Entry 1EJR (X-ray diffraction, 2.00 A resolution); this record covers chains C and B of the 3 polymer chains in the assembly.

== Chain C ==
Protein: Urease alpha subunit
Organism: Klebsiella aerogenes
Notes: EC 3.5.1.5
UniProtKB: P18314 (URE1_KLEAE); residues 1001-1567 here correspond to UniProt positions 1-567 (UniProt number = residue number - 1000)
Sequence (567 residues; numbered 1001 to 1567; the number before each row is that of its first residue):
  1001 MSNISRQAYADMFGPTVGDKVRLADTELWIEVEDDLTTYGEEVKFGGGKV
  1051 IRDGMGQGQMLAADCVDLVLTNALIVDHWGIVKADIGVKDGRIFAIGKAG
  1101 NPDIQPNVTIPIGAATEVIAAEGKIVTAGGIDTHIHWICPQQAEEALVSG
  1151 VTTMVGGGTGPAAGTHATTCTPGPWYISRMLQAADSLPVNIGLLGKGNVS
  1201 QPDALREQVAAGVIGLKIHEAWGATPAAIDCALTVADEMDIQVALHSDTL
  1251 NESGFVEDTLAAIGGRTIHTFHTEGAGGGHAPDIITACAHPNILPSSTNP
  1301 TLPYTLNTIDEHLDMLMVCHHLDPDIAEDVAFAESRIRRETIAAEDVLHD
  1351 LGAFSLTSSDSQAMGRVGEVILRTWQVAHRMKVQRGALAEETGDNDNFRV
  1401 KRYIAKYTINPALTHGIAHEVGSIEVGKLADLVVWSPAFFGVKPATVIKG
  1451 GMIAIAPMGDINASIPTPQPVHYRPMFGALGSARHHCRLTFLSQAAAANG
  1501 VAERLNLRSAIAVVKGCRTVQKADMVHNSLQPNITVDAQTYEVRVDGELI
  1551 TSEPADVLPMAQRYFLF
Not modelled in the structure: 1001, 1318-1330
Modified residues: Lys-1217 (lysine nz-carboxylic acid; KCX)
Differences from the reference sequence: modified residue (1217); engineered mutation Ala-1221 (Asp221 in P18314)
Ion coordination: Ni2+ site 1: His-1134, His-1136, Lys-1217, Asp-1360; Ni2+ site 2: Lys-1217, His-1246, His-1272
UniProt features mapped onto this chain:
  - active site: His-1320 (Proton donor)
  - binding site (Ni(2+)): His-1134, His-1136, Lys-1217, His-1246, His-1272, Asp-1360
  - binding site (substrate): His-1219
  - modified residue: Lys-1217 (N6-carboxylysine)

== Chain B ==
Protein: Urease beta subunit
Organism: Klebsiella aerogenes
Notes: EC 3.5.1.5
UniProtKB: P18315 (URE2_KLEAE); residues 2001-2101 here correspond to UniProt positions 1-101 (UniProt number = residue number - 2000)
Sequence (101 residues; row label = number of the first residue in the row):
  2001 MIPGEYHVKPGQIALNTGRATCRVVVENHGDRPIQVGSHYHFAEVNPALK
  2051 FDRQQAAGYRLNIPAGTAVRFEPGQKREVELVAFAGHRAVFGFRGEVMGP
  2101 L

== Interface between chain C and chain B ==
Pairs across the interface (82):
  Ser-1002(C) with Ala-2014(B); Leu-2015(B), hydrogen bond (backbone-backbone); Asn-2062(B)
  Asn-1003(C) with Ile-2013(B); Ala-2014(B)
  Ile-1004(C) with Gln-2012(B); Ile-2013(B), hydrogen bond (backbone-backbone); Leu-2015(B), hydrophobic
  Ser-1005(C) with Gly-2011(B)
  Arg-1006(C) with Val-2008(B); Lys-2009(B), hydrogen bond (side chain-backbone); Pro-2010(B); Gly-2011(B), hydrogen bond (backbone-backbone); Gln-2012(B); Ile-2013(B)
  Gln-1007(C) with Val-2008(B)
  Ala-1010(C) with Val-2008(B), hydrophobic
  Phe-1013(C) with Ala-2065(B)
  Pro-1015(C) with Tyr-2006(B)
  Val-1017(C) with Lys-2009(B)
  Gly-1018(C) with Lys-2009(B)
  Asp-1019(C) with His-2007(B); Val-2008(B); Lys-2009(B), hydrogen bond (side chain-backbone)
  Lys-1020(C) with Tyr-2006(B); His-2007(B), hydrogen bond (backbone-backbone)
  Val-1021(C) with Gly-2004(B); Glu-2005(B); Tyr-2006(B), hydrophobic
  Arg-1022(C) with Met-2001(B); Ile-2002(B), hydrogen bond (side chain-backbone); Gly-2004(B); Glu-2005(B), salt bridge
  Ala-1024(C) with Pro-2003(B); Gly-2004(B), hydrogen bond (backbone-backbone)
  Asp-1025(C) with Met-2001(B)
  Trp-1029(C) with Glu-2005(B); His-2007(B)
  Tyr-1039(C) with Ile-2013(B), hydrophobic; Ala-2014(B); Leu-2015(B); Asn-2016(B), hydrogen bond (backbone-backbone)
  Gly-1040(C) with Leu-2015(B); Asn-2016(B); His-2039(B); Arg-2060(B); Ala-2065(B)
  Glu-1041(C) with Asn-2016(B); Arg-2019(B), salt bridge; His-2039(B), salt bridge; Arg-2060(B), salt bridge
  Glu-1042(C) with Ala-2065(B)
  Gly-1048(C) with Gly-2037(B)
  Lys-1049(C) with Gly-2066(B), hydrogen bond (side chain-backbone)
  Val-1050(C) with His-2039(B); Ala-2065(B), hydrophobic; Gly-2066(B)
  Asp-1053(C) with Gly-2092(B)
  Gly-1054(C) with Phe-2091(B); Phe-2093(B)
  Met-1055(C) with His-2039(B); Tyr-2040(B), hydrophobic; Phe-2093(B), hydrophobic
  Gln-1059(C) with Phe-2091(B)
  Pro-1102(C) with Gly-2086(B); His-2087(B), hydrogen bond (backbone-backbone)
  Asp-1103(C) with Ala-2085(B); His-2087(B), hydrogen bond (backbone-backbone); Arg-2088(B), hydrogen bond (backbone-backbone); Ala-2089(B), hydrogen bond (backbone-backbone); Phe-2091(B)
  Ile-1104(C) with Phe-2084(B), hydrophobic; Ala-2085(B), hydrogen bond (backbone-backbone); Ala-2089(B)
  Gln-1105(C) with Gly-2086(B)
  Pro-1106(C) with Ala-2085(B)
  Gly-1123(C) with Tyr-2006(B)
  Pro-1437(C) with Gly-2004(B)
  Ala-1438(C) with Pro-2003(B); Gly-2004(B)
  Arg-1563(C) with Met-2001(B)
  Tyr-1564(C) with Pro-2003(B)
Interface residues without a listed pair, chain C (45 interface residues in all): Tyr-1009, Met-1012, Gly-1014, Thr-1016, Lys-1044, Arg-1052
Interface residues without a listed pair, chain B (38 interface residues in all): Ser-2038, Ile-2063, Pro-2064, Thr-2067, Glu-2080

== Overview ==
The interface between chain C and chain B involves 45 residues on one side and 38 on the other, with 15
hydrogen bonds and 4 salt bridges. Polar pairs include Arg-1022(C)/Glu-2005(B), Glu-1041(C)/Arg-2019(B) and
Glu-1041(C)/His-2039(B).
Here chain C is Urease alpha subunit and chain B is Urease beta subunit, both from Klebsiella aerogenes. Entry
1EJR (Crystal structure of the D221A variant of klebsiella aerogenes urease) was determined by X-ray
diffraction (same publication as 1EJS, 1EJT, 1EJU and 1EJV).
